4BK4 - chain A; structure by X-ray diffraction, 3.65 A resolution.

# Chain A
Molecule: Ephrin type-A receptor 4
Organism: Homo sapiens
Notes: EC 2.7.10.1; fragment: hepha4 ectodomain, residues 20-547
UniProt: P54764 (EPHA4_HUMAN); numbering as in UniProt (aligned over 20-547)
Amino-acid sequence (568 residues; each row starts with the number of its first residue; numbers below 1 keep their minus sign (Met-11 is residue -11)):
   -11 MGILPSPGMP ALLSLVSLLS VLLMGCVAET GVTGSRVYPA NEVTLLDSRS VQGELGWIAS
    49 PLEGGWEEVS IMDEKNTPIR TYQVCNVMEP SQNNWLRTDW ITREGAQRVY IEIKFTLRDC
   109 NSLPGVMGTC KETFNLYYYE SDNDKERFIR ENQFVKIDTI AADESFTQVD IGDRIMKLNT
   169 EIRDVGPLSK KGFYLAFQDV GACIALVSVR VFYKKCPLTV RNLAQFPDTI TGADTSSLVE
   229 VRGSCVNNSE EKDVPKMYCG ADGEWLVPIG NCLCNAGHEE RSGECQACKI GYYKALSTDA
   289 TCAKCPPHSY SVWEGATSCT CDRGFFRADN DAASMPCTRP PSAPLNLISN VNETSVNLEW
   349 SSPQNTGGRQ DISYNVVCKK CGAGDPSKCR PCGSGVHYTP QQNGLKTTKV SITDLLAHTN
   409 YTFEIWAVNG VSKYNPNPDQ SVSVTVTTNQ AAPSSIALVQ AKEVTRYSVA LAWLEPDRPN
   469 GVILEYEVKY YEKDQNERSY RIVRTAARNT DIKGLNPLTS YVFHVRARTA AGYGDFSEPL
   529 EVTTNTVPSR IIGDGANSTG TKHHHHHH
Disordered / not traced: -11 to 26, 541-556
Disulfide bonds: Cys73-Cys191, Cys108-Cys118, Cys204-Cys247, Cys233-Cys260, Cys262-Cys273, Cys276-Cys290, Cys293-Cys307, Cys309-Cys325, Cys366-Cys380, Cys369-Cys377
Differences from the reference sequence: expression tag (-11 to 19, 548-556)
Swiss-Prot annotation at these positions:
  - glycosylation (N-linked (GlcNAc...) asparagine): Asn235, Asn340, Asn408, Asn545
  - natural variant: Gly370 (G370E: In a bladder carcinoma NOS sample), Ser399 (S399F: In a metastatic melanoma sample)
  - mutagenesis: Gln40 (Q40A: 10-fold reduced affinity for EFNB2; when associated with A-42), Glu42 (E42A: 10-fold reduced affinity for EFNB2; when associated with A-40)
From the paper describing this entry:
  - self-association interface (contacts with another copy of this molecule): Val255, Ile257
  - mutagenesis - L254D/V255D/I257D: decreased localization

# In short
Curated annotation (UniProt) lists 2 mutagenesis sites. From the paper: L254D/V255D/I257D reduce localization;
a self-association interface involving Val255 and Ile257.
Chain A is Ephrin type-A receptor 4 (Homo sapiens); the structure, crystal structure of the human EphA4
ectodomain, was determined by X-ray diffraction together with 4BK5, 4BKA and 4BKF from the same study.
